Entry 1LPO (X-ray diffraction, 2.18 A resolution); this record covers chain A.

Chain A:
Protein: Lipase
Organism: Candida rugosa
Notes: EC 3.1.1.3
UniProt: P20261 (LIP1_CANRU); residues -14 to 534 here correspond to UniProt positions 1-549 (UniProt number = residue number + 15)
Chain sequence (549 residues; each row starts with the number of its first residue; numbers below 1 keep their minus sign (Met-14 is residue -14)):
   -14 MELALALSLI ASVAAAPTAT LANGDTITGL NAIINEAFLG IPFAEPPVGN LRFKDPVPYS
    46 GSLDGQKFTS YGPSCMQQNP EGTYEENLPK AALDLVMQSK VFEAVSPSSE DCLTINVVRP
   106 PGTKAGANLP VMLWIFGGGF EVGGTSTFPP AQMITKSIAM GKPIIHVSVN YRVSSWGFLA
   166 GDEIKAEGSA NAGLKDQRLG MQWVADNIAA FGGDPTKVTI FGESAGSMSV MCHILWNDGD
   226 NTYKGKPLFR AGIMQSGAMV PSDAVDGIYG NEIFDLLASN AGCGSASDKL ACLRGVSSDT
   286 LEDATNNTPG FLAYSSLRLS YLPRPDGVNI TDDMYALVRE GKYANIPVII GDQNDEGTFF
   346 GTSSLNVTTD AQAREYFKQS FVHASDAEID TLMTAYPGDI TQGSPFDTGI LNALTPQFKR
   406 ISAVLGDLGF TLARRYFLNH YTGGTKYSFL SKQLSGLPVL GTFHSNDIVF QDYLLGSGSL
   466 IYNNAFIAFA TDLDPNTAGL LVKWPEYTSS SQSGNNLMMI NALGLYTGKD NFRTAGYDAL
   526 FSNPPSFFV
Not modelled in the structure: -14 to 0
UniProt features mapped onto this chain:
  - active site: Ser209 (Acyl-ester intermediate), Glu341 (Charge relay system), His449 (Charge relay system)
  - glycosylation (N-linked (GlcNAc...) asparagine): Asn314, Asn351
Cystine bridges: Cys60-Cys97, Cys268-Cys277
Glycans and other covalent adducts: N-acetylglucosamine (NAG) linked to Asn314, Asn351
Metal / ion sites: Ca2+ site 1 near Asp260 (its only coordinating residue here); Ca2+ site 2 near Gly326 (its only coordinating residue here)
Ligand contacts: 1-hexadecanosulfonic acid (HDS): Gly122, Gly123, Gly124, Phe125, Ser209, Ala210, Met213, Val245, Pro246, Ser300, Ser301, Leu302, Arg303, Leu304, Leu307, Phe345, Tyr361, Ser365, Phe366, Leu410, Leu413, Gly414, Phe415, His449, Val534

Overview:
Chain A binds 1-hexadecanosulfonic acid. Covalently linked N-acetylglucosamine: at Asn314 and Asn351. UniProt
lists 3 active-site residues.
Chain A is Lipase (Candida rugosa); the structure, Analogs of reaction intermediates identify A unique
substrate binding site in candida rugosa lipase, was determined by X-ray diffraction together with 1LPN and
1LPP from the same study.
